PDB entry 6W51 | X-ray diffraction, 3.53 A resolution | chains A and C of the 5 polymer chains in the assembly

== Chain A ==
Name: MHC class I antigen
From: Homo sapiens
Reference sequence: U5YKE0 (U5YKE0_HUMAN); residues 1-276 here correspond to UniProt positions 25-300 (UniProt number = residue number + 24)
Sequence (296 residues; row label = number of the first residue in the row; numbering starts at 0):
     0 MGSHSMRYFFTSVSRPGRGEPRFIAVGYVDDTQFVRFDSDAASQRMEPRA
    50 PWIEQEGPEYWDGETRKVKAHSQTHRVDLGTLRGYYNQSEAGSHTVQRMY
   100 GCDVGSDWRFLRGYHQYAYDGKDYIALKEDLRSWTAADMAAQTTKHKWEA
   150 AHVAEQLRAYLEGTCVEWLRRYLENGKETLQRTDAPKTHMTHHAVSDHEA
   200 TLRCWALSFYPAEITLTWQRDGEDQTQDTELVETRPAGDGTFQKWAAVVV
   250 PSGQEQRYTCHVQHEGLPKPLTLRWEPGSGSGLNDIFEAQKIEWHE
Not modelled in the structure: 0, 226-227, 271-295
Disulfides: Cys101-Cys164, Cys203-Cys259
Sequence notes: initiating methionine (0); expression tag (277-295)

== Chain C ==
Name: Cellular tumor antigen p53 peptide
Reference sequence: P04637 (P53_HUMAN); residues 1-9 here correspond to UniProt positions 168-176 (UniProt number = residue number + 167)
Sequence (9 residues; row label = number of the first residue in the row):
     1 HMTEVVRHC
Sequence notes: engineered mutation His8 (Arg175 in P04637)
UniProt features mapped onto this chain:
  - binding site (Zn(2+)): Cys9
From the paper describing this entry:
  - specificity-determining residues: His8

== Interface between chain A and chain C ==
Residue-residue contacts (43):
  Tyr7(A) - His1(C)  hydrogen bond (side chain-backbone)
  Tyr7(A) - Met2(C)  hydrophobic
  Phe9(A) - Met2(C)  hydrophobic
  Met45(A) - Met2(C)  hydrophobic
  Tyr59(A) - His1(C)
  Glu63(A) - His1(C)  salt bridge
  Glu63(A) - Met2(C)  hydrogen bond (side chain-backbone)
  Arg65(A) - Glu4(C)  salt bridge
  Lys66(A) - His1(C)  hydrogen bond
  Lys66(A) - Met2(C)  hydrogen bond (side chain-backbone)
  Lys66(A) - Thr3(C)
  Lys66(A) - Glu4(C)
  Val67(A) - Met2(C)  hydrophobic
  His70(A) - Thr3(C)
  Thr73(A) - Val6(C)
  Thr73(A) - His8(C)
  Asp77(A) - His8(C)
  Asp77(A) - Cys9(C)  hydrogen bond (side chain-backbone)
  Thr80(A) - Cys9(C)
  Leu81(A) - Cys9(C)
  Tyr84(A) - Cys9(C)
  Arg97(A) - Val6(C)
  Tyr99(A) - Met2(C)
  Tyr99(A) - Thr3(C)  hydrogen bond (side chain-backbone)
  Tyr116(A) - Cys9(C)
  Thr143(A) - Cys9(C)
  Lys146(A) - Arg7(C)
  Lys146(A) - His8(C)
  Lys146(A) - Cys9(C)
  Trp147(A) - Arg7(C)  hydrogen bond (side chain-backbone)
  Trp147(A) - His8(C)  hydrogen bond (side chain-backbone)
  Trp147(A) - Cys9(C)  hydrophobic
  Ala150(A) - Arg7(C)
  Val152(A) - Val5(C)
  Val152(A) - Arg7(C)
  Gln155(A) - Val5(C)
  Leu156(A) - Val5(C)  hydrophobic
  Tyr159(A) - His1(C)  hydrogen bond (side chain-backbone)
  Tyr159(A) - Met2(C)  hydrogen bond (side chain-backbone)
  Tyr159(A) - Thr3(C)
  Thr163(A) - His1(C)
  Trp167(A) - His1(C)
  Tyr171(A) - His1(C)  hydrogen bond (side chain-backbone)
Also at the interface, not in a pair above, chain A (33 interface residues in all): Met5, Ala24, Ala69, Val76, Tyr123
From the paper, about this interface:
  - interface residues, chain C: Met2(C), Cys9(C)

== Overview ==
33 residues of chain A face 9 of chain C across their interface; the contacts include 11 hydrogen bonds and 2
salt bridges. Among the polar pairs are Glu63(A)-His1(C), Arg65(A)-Glu4(C) and Tyr7(A)-His1(C). Curated
annotation (UniProt) lists Zn2+-binding residue Cys9(C) on chain C. From the paper: interface residues Met2(C)
and Cys9(C); the specificity determinant His8(C).
Here chain A is MHC class I antigen (Homo sapiens) and chain C is Cellular tumor antigen p53 peptide. Entry
6W51 (Structure of the antibody fragment H2 in complex with HLA-A*02:01/p53R175H) was determined by X-ray
diffraction.
